Entry 7S6C (electron microscopy, 3.10 A resolution); this record covers chains A and E of the 8 polymer chains in the assembly.

[Chain A]
Name: 6-deoxyerythronolide-B synthase EryA2, modules 3 and 4, Lsd14 Polyketide synthase fusion
Organism: Saccharopolyspora erythraea
Notes: EC 2.3.1.94
UniProtKB: chimeric construct of Q03132, B6ZK67: residues 9-37 from Q03132 (ERYA2_SACER) positions 2-30 (UniProt number = residue number - 7); residues 38-1647 from B6ZK67 positions 38-1647 (same numbers)
Amino-acid sequence (1649 residues; each row starts with the number of its first residue):
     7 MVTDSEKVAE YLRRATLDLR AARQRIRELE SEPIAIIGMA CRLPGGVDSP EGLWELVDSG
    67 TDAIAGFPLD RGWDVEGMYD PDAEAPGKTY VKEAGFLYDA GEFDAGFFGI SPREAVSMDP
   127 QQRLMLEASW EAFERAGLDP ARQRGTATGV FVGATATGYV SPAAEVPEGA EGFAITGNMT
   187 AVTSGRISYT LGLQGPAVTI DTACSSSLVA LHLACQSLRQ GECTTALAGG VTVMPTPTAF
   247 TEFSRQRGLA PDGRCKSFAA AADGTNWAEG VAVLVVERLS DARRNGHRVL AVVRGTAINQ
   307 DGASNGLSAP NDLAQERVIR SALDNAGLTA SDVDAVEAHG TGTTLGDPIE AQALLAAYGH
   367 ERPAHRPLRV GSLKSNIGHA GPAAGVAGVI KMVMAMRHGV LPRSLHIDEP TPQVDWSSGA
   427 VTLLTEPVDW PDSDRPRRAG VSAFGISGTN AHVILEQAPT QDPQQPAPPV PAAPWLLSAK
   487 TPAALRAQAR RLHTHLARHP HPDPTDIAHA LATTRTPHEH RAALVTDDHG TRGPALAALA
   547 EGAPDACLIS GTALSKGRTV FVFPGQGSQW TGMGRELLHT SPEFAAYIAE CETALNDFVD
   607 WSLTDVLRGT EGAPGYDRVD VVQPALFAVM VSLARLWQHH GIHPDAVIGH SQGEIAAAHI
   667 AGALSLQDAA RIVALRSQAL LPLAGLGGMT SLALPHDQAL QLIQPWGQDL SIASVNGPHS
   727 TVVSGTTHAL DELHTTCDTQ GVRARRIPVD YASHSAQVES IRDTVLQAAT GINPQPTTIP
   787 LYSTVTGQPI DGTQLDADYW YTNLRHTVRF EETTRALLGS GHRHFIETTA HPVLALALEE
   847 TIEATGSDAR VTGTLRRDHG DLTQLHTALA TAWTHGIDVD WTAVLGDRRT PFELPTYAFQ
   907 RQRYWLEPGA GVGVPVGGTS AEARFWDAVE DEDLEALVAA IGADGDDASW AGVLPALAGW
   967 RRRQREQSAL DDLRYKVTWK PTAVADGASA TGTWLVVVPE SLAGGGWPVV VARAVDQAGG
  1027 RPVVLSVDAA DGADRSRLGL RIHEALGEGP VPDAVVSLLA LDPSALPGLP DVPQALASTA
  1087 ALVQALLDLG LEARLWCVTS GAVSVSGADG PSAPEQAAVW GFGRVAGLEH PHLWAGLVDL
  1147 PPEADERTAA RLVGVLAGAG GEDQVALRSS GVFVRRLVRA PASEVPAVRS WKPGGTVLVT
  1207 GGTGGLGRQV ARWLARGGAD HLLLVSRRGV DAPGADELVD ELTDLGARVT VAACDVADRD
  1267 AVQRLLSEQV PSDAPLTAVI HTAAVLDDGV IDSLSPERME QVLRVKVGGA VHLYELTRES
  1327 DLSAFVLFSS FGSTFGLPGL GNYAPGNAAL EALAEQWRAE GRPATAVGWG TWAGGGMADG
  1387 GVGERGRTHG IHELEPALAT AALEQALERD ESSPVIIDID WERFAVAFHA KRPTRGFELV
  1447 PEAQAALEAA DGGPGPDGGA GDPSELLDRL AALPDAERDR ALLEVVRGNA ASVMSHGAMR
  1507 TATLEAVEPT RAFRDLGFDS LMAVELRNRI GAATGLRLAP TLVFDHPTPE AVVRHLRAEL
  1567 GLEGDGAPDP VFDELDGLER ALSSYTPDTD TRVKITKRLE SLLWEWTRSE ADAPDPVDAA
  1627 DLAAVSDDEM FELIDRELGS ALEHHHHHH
Not modelled in the structure: 7, 88-90, 424-425, 437-439, 468-471, 915-1655
Construct notes: initiating methionine (7); expression tag (8, 1648-1655)
What the authors report for this chain:
  - post-translational modification sites: Ser1526
  - binding site for 4'-phosphopantetheine: Ser314, Ser1526
  - catalytic residues: Cys210
  - conformationally variable residues (loop rearrangement): Gly175 to Asn184

[Chain E]
Name: Fab 1B2 heavy chain
Organism: Homo sapiens
Notes: antibody fragment or engineered binder
Amino-acid sequence (249 residues; numbered 1 to 249; the number before each row is that of its first residue):
     1 MAEVQLVQSG GGLVQPGRSL RLSCTASGFT FGDYAMSWVR QAPGKGLEWV GFIRSKAYGG
    61 TTEYAASVKG RFTISRDDSK SIAYLQMNSL KTEDTAVYYC TRGGTLFDYW GQGTLVTVSS
   121 ASTKGPSVFP LAPSSKSTSG GTAALGCLVK DYFPEPVTVS WNSGALTSGV HTFPAVLQSS
   181 GLYSLSSVVT VPSSSLGTQT YICNVNHKPS NTKVDKKVEP KSCAALVPRG SAHHHHHHAA
   241 DYKDDDDKA
Not modelled in the structure: 1-2, 136-141, 194-198, 221-249
Disulfide bonds: Cys24-Cys100, Cys147-Cys203

[How chain A and chain E interact]
Contacting residue pairs - 17 pairs, chain A then chain E:
  Val8(A) with Phe52(E), hydrophobic; Arg54(E)
  Ser11(A) with Tyr58(E), hydrogen bond
  Glu12(A) with Arg54(E), salt bridge; Tyr58(E), hydrogen bond (backbone-side chain)
  Lys13(A) with Thr105(E)
  Glu16(A) with Ala35(E); Gly103(E); Gly104(E), hydrogen bond (side chain-backbone); Thr105(E), hydrogen bond (side chain-backbone); Leu106(E), hydrogen bond (side chain-backbone)
  Tyr17(A) with Leu106(E), hydrophobic
  Arg19(A) with Asp33(E); Tyr34(E)
  Arg20(A) with Leu106(E); Asp108(E)
  Asn779(A) with Asp215(E)
Also at the interface, not in a pair above, chain A (12 interface residues in all): Thr9, Leu23, Pro782
Also at the interface, not in a pair above, chain E (13 interface residues in all): Ser163

[Summary]
12 residues of chain A and 13 residues of chain E are in contact; the contacts include 5 hydrogen bonds and 1
salt bridge. Polar contacts include Glu12(A)-Arg54(E), Ser11(A)-Tyr58(E) and Glu12(A)-Tyr58(E). From the
paper: the catalytic residue Cys210(A); a binding site for 4'-phosphopantetheine at Ser314(A) and Ser1526(A).
Chain A is 6-deoxyerythronolide-B synthase EryA2, modules 3 and 4, Lsd14 Polyketide synthase fusion
(Saccharopolyspora erythraea) and chain E is Fab 1B2 heavy chain (Homo sapiens); the structure, CryoEM
structure of modular PKS holo-Lsd14 stalled at the condensation step and bound to antibody fragment ..., was
determined by electron microscopy (same publication as 7S6B and 7S6D).
